6NB3 - chains H and C of the 7 polymer chains in the assembly; structure by electron microscopy, 3.50 A resolution.

Chain H:
Protein: LCA60 heavy chain
Source organism: Homo sapiens
Chain sequence (127 residues; each row starts with the number of its first residue):
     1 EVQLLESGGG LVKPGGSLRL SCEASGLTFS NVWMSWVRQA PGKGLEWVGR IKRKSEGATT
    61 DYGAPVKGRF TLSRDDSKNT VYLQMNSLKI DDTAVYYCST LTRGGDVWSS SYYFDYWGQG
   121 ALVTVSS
Disordered / not traced: 1, 126-127
Cystine bridges: Cys22-Cys98

Chain C:
Protein: Spike glycoprotein
Source organism: Middle East respiratory syndrome-related coronavirus
UniProt: A0A140AYW5 (A0A140AYW5_9BETC); residues 19-1294 here = UniProt positions 19-1294
Chain sequence (1359 residues; each row starts with the number of its first residue; numbers below 1 keep their minus sign (Met-13 is residue -13)):
   -13 MGILPSPGMP ALLSLVSLLS VLLMGCVAET GTVDVGPDSV KSACIEVDIQ QTFFDKTWPR
    47 PIDVSKADGI IYPQGRTYSN ITITYQGLFP YQGDHGDMYV YSAGHATGTT PQKLFVANYS
   107 QDVKQFANGF VVRIGAAANS TGTVIISPST SATIRKIYPA FMLGSSVGNF SDGKMGRFFN
   167 HTLVLLPDGC GTLLRAFYCI LEPRSGNHCP AGNSYTSFAT YHTPATDCSD GNYNRNASLN
   227 SFKEYFNLRN CTFMYTYNIT EDEILEWFGI TQTAQGVHLF SSRYVDLYGG NMFQFATLPV
   287 YDTIKYYSII PHSIRSIQSD RKAWAAFYVY KLQPLTFLLD FSVDGYIRRA IDCGFNDLSQ
   347 LHCSYESFDV ESGVYSVSSF EAKPSGSVVE QAEGVECDFS PLLSGTPPQV YNFKRLVFTN
   407 CNYNLTKLLS LFSVNDFTCS QISPAAIASN CYSSLILDYF SYPLSMKSDL SVSSAGPISQ
   467 FNYKQSFSNP TCLILATVPH NLTTITKPLK YSYINKCSRL LSDDRTEVPQ LVNANQYSPC
   527 VSIVPSTVWE DGDYYRKQLS PLEGGGWLVA SGSTVAMTEQ LQMGFGITVQ YGTDTNSVCP
   587 KLEFANDTKI ASQLGNCVEY SLYGVSGRGV FQNCTAVGVR QQRFVYDAYQ NLVGYYSDDG
   647 NYYCLRACVS VPVSVIYDKE TKTHATLFGS VACEHISSTM SQYSRSTRSM LKRRDSTYGP
   707 LQTPVGCVLG LVNSSLFVED CKLPLGQSLC ALPDTPSTLT PASVGSVPGE MRLASIAFNH
   767 PIQVDQLNSS YFKLSIPTNF SFGVTQEYIQ TTIQKVTVDC KQYVCNGFQK CEQLLREYGQ
   827 FCSKINQALH GANLRQDDSV RNLFASVKSS QSSPIIPGFG GDFNLTLLEP VSISTGSRSA
   887 RSAIEDLLFD KVTIADPGYM QGYDDCMQQG PASARDLICA QYVAGYKVLP PLMDVNMEAA
   947 YTSSLLGSIA GVGWTAGLSS FAAIPFAQSI FYRLNGVGIT QQVLSENQKL IANKFNQALG
  1007 AMQTGFTTTN EAFQKVQDAV NNNAQALSKL ASELSNTFGA ISASIGDIIQ RLDPPEQDAQ
  1067 IDRLINGRLT TLNAFVAQQL VRSESAALSA QLAKDKVNEC VKAQSKRSGF CGQGTHIVSF
  1127 VVNAPNGLYF MHVGYYPSNH IEVVSAYGLC DAANPTNCIA PVNGYFIKTN NTRIVDEWSY
  1187 TGSSFYAPEP ITSLNTKYVA PQVTYQNIST NLPPPLLGNS TGIDFQDELD EFFKNVSTSI
  1247 PNFGSLTQIN TTLLDLTYEM LSLQQVVKAL NESYIDLKEL GNYTYYNKGS GRENLYFQGG
  1307 GGSGYIPEAP RDGQAYVRKD GEWVLLSTFL GHHHHHHHH
Disordered / not traced: -13 to 17, 692-703, 743-753, 879-885, 1177-1182, 1223-1345
Cystine bridges: Cys30-Cys195, Cys176-Cys214, Cys185-Cys237, Cys339-Cys349, Cys383-Cys407, Cys425-Cys478, Cys437-Cys585, Cys503-Cys526, Cys603-Cys654, Cys620-Cys650, Cys679-Cys713, Cys727-Cys736, Cys806-Cys828, Cys811-Cys817, Cys912-Cys925, Cys1106-Cys1117, Cys1156-Cys1164
Covalent attachments: N-acetylglucosamine (NAG) linked to Asn66, Asn104, Asn155, Asn166, Asn236, Asn244, Asn410, Asn487, Asn592, Asn619, Asn719, Asn774, Asn785, Asn870, Asn1213; glycan linked to Asn125, Asn222
Construct notes: initiating methionine (-13); expression tag (-12 to 18, 1295-1345); conflict Ile529 (Thr in A0A140AYW5), Ala748 (Arg in A0A140AYW5), Gly751 (Arg in A0A140AYW5), Gln1020 (Arg in A0A140AYW5), Pro1060 (Val in A0A140AYW5), Pro1061 (Leu in A0A140AYW5)
Reported in the primary citation:
  - post-translational modification sites: Asn166, Asn236, Asn487
  - mutagenesis - T489A, K493E: abolished binding to LCA60 heavy chain (chain H) (citing earlier work)

Interface between chain H and chain C:
Contacting residue pairs (17):
  Trp33(H) - Glu536(C)
  Arg50(H) - Glu536(C)  salt bridge
  Lys52(H) - Glu536(C)  salt bridge
  Arg103(H) - Trp535(C)
  Arg103(H) - Glu536(C)  salt bridge
  Arg103(H) - Asp539(C)  salt bridge
  Val107(H) - Trp535(C)
  Val107(H) - Asp539(C)
  Val107(H) - Tyr540(C)
  Val107(H) - Tyr541(C)  hydrogen bond (backbone-side chain)
  Trp108(H) - Ile529(C)
  Trp108(H) - Pro531(C)
  Trp108(H) - Trp535(C)  hydrogen bond (backbone-side chain)
  Ser109(H) - Trp535(C)
  Ser110(H) - Trp535(C)
  Tyr112(H) - Trp535(C)
  Tyr112(H) - Glu536(C)
Interface residues without a listed pair, chain C (8 interface residues in all): Ser528
From the paper, about this interface:
  - specific contacts: Arg50(H)-Glu536(C) (salt bridge), Trp108(H)-Pro531(C), Trp108(H)-Tyr541(C)
  - epitope / paratope residues, chain H: Arg50(H), Trp108(H)
  - epitope / paratope residues, chain C: Pro531(C), Glu536(C), Tyr541(C)
  - hot spots on chain C (mutagenesis) - E536A: decreased binding to LCA60 heavy chain (chain H) (citing earlier work)

In short:
Chain H and chain C form an interface of 9 and 8 residues respectively; the contacts include 2 hydrogen bonds
and 4 salt bridges. Among the polar pairs are Arg50(H)-Glu536(C), Lys52(H)-Glu536(C) and Arg103(H)-Glu536(C).
The authors report a salt bridge between Arg50(H) and Glu536(C); contacts between Trp108(H) and Pro531(C) and
Trp108(H) and Tyr541(C). The paper reports that T489A and K493E of chain C abolish binding to LCA60 heavy
chain (chain H); epitope/paratope residues Arg50(H), Trp108(H) and Pro531(C) among others.
Chain H is LCA60 heavy chain (Homo sapiens) and chain C is Spike glycoprotein (Middle East respiratory
syndrome-related coronavirus); the structure, MERS-CoV complex with human neutralizing LCA60 antibody Fab
fragment (state 1), was determined by electron microscopy together with 6NB4, 6NB5, 6NB6, 6NB7 and 6NB8 from
the same study.
